Entry 8F0R (electron microscopy, 2.90 A resolution); this record covers chain A.

[Chain A]
Name: Sodium channel protein PaFPC1, Sodium channel protein type 9 subunit alpha chimera
Organism: Homo sapiens
Reference sequence: chimeric construct of D0E0C2, Q15858: residues 1-1155 from D0E0C2 (SCNA1_PERAM) positions 1-1155 (same numbers); residues 1156-1285 from Q15858 positions 1501-1630 (UniProt number = residue number + 345); residues 1286-1553 from D0E0C2 (SCNA1_PERAM) positions 1286-1553 (same numbers)
Chain sequence (1608 residues; numbered -54 to 1553; the number before each row is that of its first residue; numbers below 1 keep their minus sign (Met-54 is residue -54)):
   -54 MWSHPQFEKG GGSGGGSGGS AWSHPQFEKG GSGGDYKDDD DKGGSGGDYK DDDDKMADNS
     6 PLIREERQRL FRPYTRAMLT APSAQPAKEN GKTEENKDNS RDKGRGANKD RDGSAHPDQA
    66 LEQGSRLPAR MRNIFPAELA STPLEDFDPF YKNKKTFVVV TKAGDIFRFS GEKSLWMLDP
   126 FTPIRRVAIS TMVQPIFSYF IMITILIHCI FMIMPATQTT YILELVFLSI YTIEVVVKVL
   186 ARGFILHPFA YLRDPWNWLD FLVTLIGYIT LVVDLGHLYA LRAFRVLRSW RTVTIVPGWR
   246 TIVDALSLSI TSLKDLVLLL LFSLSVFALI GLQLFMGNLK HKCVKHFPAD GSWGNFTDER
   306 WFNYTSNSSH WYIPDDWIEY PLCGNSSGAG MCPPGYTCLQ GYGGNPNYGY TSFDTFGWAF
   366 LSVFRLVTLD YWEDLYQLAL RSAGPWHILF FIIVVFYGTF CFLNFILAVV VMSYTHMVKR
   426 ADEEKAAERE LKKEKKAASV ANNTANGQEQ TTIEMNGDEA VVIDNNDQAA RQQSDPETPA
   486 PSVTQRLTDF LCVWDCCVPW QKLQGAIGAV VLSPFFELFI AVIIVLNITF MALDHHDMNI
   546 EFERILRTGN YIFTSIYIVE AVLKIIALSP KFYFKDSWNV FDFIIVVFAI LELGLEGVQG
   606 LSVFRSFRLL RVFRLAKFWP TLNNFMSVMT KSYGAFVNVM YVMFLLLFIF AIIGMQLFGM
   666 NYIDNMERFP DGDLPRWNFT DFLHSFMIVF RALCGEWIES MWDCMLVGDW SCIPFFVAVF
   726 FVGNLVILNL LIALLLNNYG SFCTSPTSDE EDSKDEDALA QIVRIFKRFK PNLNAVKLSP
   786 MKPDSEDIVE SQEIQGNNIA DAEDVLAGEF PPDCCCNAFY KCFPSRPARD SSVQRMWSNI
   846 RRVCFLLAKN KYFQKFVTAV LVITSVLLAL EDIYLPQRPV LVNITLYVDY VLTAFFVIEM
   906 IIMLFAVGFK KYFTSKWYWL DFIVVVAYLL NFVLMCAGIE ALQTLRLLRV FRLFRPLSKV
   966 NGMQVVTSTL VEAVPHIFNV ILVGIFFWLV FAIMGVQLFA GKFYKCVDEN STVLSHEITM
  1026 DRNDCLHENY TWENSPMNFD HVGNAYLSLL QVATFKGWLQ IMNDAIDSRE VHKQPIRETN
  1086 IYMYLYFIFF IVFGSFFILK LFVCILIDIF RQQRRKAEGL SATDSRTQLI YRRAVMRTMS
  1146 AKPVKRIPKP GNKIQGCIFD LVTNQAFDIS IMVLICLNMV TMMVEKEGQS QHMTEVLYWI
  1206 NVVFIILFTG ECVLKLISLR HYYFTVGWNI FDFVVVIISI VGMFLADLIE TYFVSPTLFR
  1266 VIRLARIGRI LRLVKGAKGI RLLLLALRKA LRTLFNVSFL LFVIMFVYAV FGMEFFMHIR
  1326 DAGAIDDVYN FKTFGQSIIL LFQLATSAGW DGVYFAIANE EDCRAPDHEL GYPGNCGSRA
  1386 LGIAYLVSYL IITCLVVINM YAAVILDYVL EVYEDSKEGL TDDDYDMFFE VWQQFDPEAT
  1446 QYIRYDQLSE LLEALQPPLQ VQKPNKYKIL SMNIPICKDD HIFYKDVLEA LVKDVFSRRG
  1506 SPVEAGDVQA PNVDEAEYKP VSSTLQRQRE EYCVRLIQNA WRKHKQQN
Disordered / not traced: -54 to 128, 219-222, 431-514, 601-607, 746-841, 1155-1156, 1258-1259, 1438-1553
Sequence notes: initiating methionine (-54); expression tag (-53 to 0); conflict Ser270 (Phe in D0E0C2), Leu274 (Val in D0E0C2), Ile275 (Leu in D0E0C2), Leu279 (Ile in D0E0C2), Phe280 (Tyr in D0E0C2), Asn283 (Val in D0E0C2), Lys285 (Thr in D0E0C2), His286 (Gln in D0E0C2)
Swiss-Prot annotation at these positions:
  - region: Gln1133 to Ala1146 (Linker region that may regulate channel inactivation)
  - binding site (saxitoxin): Glu378, Glu704, Trp1063, Asp1356
  - binding site (tetrodotoxin): Glu701, Glu704, Gly1062, Gly1354, Asp1356
  - site (Interacts with the spider Mu-diguetoxin-Dc1a): Asp539, Asp542, Met543, Arg549, Arg613, Gln1002, Arg1027, His1032
  - glycosylation (N-linked (GlcNAc...) asparagine): Asn300, Asn308, Asn312, Asn330, Asn683, Asn1015, Asn1028, Asn1034
Disulfides: Cys328-Cys343, Cys709-Cys717, Cys1011-Cys1030, Cys1368-Cys1381
Glycans and other covalent adducts: N-acetylglucosamine (NAG) linked to Asn308, Asn312
Small-molecule neighbours:
  - N-acetylglucosamine (NAG; 2-acetamido-2-deoxy-beta-D-glucopyranose): Asp1013, Glu1014, Asn1015
  - X7W (5-chloro-4-({(1S,2S,4S)-2-(dimethylamino)-4-[3-(trifluoromethyl)phenyl]cyclohexyl}amino)-2-fluoro-N-(pyrimidin-4-yl)benzene-1-sulfonamide): Glu1200, Tyr1203, Trp1204, Asn1206, Val1207, Ile1210, Ile1211, Ile1243, Ser1244, Gly1247, Met1248, Phe1249, Ala1251, Asp1252, Glu1255, Phe1264, Ile1267, Arg1268, Ala1270, Arg1271, Arg1274

[Summary]
Ligands of chain A: N-acetylglucosamine and compound X7W. N-acetylglucosamine is covalently linked to Asn308
and Asn312. Curated annotation (UniProt) lists 4 saxitoxin-binding residues and 5 tetrodotoxin-binding
residues.
Chain A is Sodium channel protein PaFPC1, Sodium channel protein type 9 subunit alpha chimera (Homo sapiens);
the structure, Structure of VSD4-NaV1.7-NaVPas channel chimera bound to the arylsulfonamide inhibitor
GNE-3565, was determined by electron microscopy together with 8F0P, 8F0Q and 8F0S from the same study.
